PDB entry 2VSY | X-ray diffraction, 2.10 A resolution | chain A

# Chain A
Protein: XCC0866
Organism: Xanthomonas campestris PV. campestris
UniProt: Q8PC69 (Q8PC69_XANCP); numbering as in UniProt (aligned over 1-568)
Chain sequence (568 residues; each row starts with the number of its first residue):
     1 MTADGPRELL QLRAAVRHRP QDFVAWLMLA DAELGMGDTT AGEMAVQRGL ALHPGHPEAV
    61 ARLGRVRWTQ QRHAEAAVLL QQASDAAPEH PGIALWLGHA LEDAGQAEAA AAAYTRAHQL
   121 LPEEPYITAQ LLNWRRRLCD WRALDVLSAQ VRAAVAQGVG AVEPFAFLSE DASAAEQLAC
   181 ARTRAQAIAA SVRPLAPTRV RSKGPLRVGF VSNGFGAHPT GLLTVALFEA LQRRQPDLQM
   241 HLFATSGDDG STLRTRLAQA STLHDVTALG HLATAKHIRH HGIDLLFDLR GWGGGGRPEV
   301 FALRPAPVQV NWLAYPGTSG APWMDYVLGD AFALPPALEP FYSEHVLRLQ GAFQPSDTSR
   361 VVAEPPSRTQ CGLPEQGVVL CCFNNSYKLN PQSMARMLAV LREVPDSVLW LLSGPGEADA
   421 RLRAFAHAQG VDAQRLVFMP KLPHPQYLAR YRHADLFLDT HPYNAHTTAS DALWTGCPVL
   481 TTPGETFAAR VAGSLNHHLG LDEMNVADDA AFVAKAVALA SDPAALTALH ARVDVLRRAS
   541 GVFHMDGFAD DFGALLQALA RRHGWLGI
Not modelled in the structure: 1-20, 568
Ligand contacts: N-cyclohexyltaurine (NHE; 2-[N-cyclohexylamino]ethane sulfonic acid): Ala363, Glu364, Pro365, Pro366, Pro445, Gln446, Ala449, Arg450
Reported in the primary citation:
  - catalytic residues: His466 (proposed by the authors, not directly observed)

# In short
Bound to chain A: N-cyclohexyltaurine. From the paper: the catalytic residue His466.
Chain A is XCC0866 (Xanthomonas campestris PV. campestris); the structure, Xanthomonas campestris putative OGT
(XCC0866), apostructure, was determined by X-ray diffraction.
